PDB entry 4DJY | X-ray diffraction, 1.86 A resolution | chain A

Chain A:
Molecule: Beta-secretase 1
Source organism: Homo sapiens
Notes: EC 3.4.23.46
UniProt: P56817 (BACE1_HUMAN); numbering as in UniProt (aligned over 41-454)
Chain sequence (414 residues; row label = number of the first residue in the row):
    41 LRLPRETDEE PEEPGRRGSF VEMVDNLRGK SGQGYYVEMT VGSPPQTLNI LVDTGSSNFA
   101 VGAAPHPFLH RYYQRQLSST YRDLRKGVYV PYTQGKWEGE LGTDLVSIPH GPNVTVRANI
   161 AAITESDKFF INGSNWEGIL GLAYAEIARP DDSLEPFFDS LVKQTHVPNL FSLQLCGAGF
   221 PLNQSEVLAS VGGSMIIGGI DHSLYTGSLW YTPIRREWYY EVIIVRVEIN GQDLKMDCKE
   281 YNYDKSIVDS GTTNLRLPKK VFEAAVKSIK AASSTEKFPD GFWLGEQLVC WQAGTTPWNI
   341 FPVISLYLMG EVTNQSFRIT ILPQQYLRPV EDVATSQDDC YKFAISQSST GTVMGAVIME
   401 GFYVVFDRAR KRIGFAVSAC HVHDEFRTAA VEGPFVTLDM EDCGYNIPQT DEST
Not modelled in the structure: 41-57, 448-454
Curated features (UniProtKB/Swiss-Prot):
  - active site: Asp-93, Asp-289
  - modified residue (N6-acetyllysine): Lys-126, Lys-275, Lys-279, Lys-285, Lys-299, Lys-300, Lys-307
  - glycosylation (N-linked (GlcNAc...) asparagine): Asn-153, Asn-172, Asn-223, Asn-354
  - mutagenesis: Asp-93 (D93N: Decreases beta-cleaved soluble APP production), Asp-284 (D284N: Almost abolishes beta-cleaved soluble APP production)
Disulfides: Cys-216/Cys-420, Cys-278/Cys-443, Cys-330/Cys-380
Residues lining bound ligands: 0KR ((2E,5R)-5-cyclopropyl-2-imino-3-methyl-5-{3-[5-(prop-1-yn-1-yl)pyridin-3-yl]phenyl}imidazolidin-4-one): Ser-71, Gly-72, Gln-73, Gly-74, Tyr-75, Leu-91, Asp-93, Gly-95, Ser-96, Tyr-132, Phe-169, Ile-171, Trp-176, Ile-179, Asp-289, Ser-290, Gly-291, Thr-292, Thr-293, Ala-396

Overview:
Bound to chain A: compound 0KR. From UniProt: active-site residues Asp-93 and Asp-289 and 2 mutagenesis sites.
Chain A is Beta-secretase 1 (Homo sapiens); the structure, Structure of BACE Bound to
(R)-5-cyclopropyl-2-imino-3-methyl-5-(3-(5-(prop-1-yn-1-yl)pyridin-3-yl)phenyl)imidazolidin-4-one, was
determined by X-ray diffraction, deposited together with 4DJU, 4DJV, 4DJW and 4DJX.
